Entry 3CPH (X-ray diffraction, 2.90 A resolution); this record covers chains G and A.

Chain G:
Name: Rab GDP-dissociation inhibitor
Source organism: Saccharomyces cerevisiae
UniProt: P39958 (GDI1_YEAST); residue numbers follow UniProt; this construct covers 1-451
Chain sequence (451 residues; each row starts with the number of its first residue):
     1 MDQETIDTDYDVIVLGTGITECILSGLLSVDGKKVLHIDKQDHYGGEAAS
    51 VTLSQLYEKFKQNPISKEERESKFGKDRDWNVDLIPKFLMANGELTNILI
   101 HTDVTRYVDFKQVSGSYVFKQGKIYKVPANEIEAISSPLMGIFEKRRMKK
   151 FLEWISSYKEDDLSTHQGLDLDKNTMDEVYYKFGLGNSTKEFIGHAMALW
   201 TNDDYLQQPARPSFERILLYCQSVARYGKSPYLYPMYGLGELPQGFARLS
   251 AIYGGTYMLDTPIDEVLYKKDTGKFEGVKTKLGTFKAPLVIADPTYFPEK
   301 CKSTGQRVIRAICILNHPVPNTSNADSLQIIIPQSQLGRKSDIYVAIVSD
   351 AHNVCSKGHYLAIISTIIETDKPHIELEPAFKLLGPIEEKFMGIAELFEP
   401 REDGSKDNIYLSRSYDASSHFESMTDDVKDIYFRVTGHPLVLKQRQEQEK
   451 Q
Disordered / not traced: 1-4, 446-451
Swiss-Prot annotation at these positions:
  - region (Interaction with YPT1): Arg106 to Gln112, Tyr234 to Leu259

Chain A:
Name: Ras-related protein SEC4
Source organism: Saccharomyces cerevisiae
UniProt: P07560 (SEC4_YEAST); numbering as in UniProt (aligned over 1-213)
Chain sequence (213 residues; row label = number of the first residue in the row):
     1 MSGLRTVSASSGNGKSYDSIMKILLIGDSGVGKSCLLVRFVEDKFNPSFI
    51 TTIGIDFKIKTVDINGKKVKLQLWDTAGQERFRTITTAYYRGAMGIILVY
   101 DVTDERTFTNIKQWFKTVNEHANDEAQLLLVGNKSDMETRVVTADQGEAL
   151 AKELGIPFIESSAKNDDNVNEIFFTLAKLIQEKIDSNKLVGVGNGKEGNI
   201 SINSGSGNSSKSN
Disordered / not traced: 1-19, 195-213
Ion coordination: Mg2+: Ser34 (together with GDP)
Residues lining bound ligands: GDP (guanosine-5'-diphosphate): Asp28, Ser29, Gly30, Val31, Gly32, Lys33, Ser34, Cys35, Phe45, Asn46, Pro47, Ser48, Phe49, Ile50, Thr51, Thr52, Glu80, Asn133, Lys134, Asp136, Met137, Ser162, Ala163, Lys164
Swiss-Prot annotation at these positions:
  - motif: Phe49 to Phe57 (Effector region)
  - binding site (GTP): Gly27 to Ser34, Asp75 to Gln79, Asn133 to Asp136
  - modified residue (Phosphoserine): Ser201, Ser204

Chain G / chain A interface:
Residue-residue contacts (31; chain G residue first):
  Thr5(G) with Arg81(A)
  Ile6(G) with Arg81(A)
  Tyr44(G) with Gln79(A); Thr84(A), hydrogen bond (side chain-backbone)
  Arg106(G) with Asp56(A), salt bridge; Phe57(A)
  Tyr107(G) with Asp56(A), hydrogen bond; Ala88(A)
  Tyr237(G) with Arg91(A)
  Glu241(G) with Arg91(A), salt bridge
  Gln244(G) with Thr86(A), hydrogen bond (backbone-side chain); Thr87(A), hydrogen bond (side chain-backbone)
  Ala247(G) with Gln79(A)
  Arg248(G) with Asp56(A), salt bridge; Trp74(A); Asp75(A), hydrogen bond (side chain-backbone); Tyr89(A)
  Ala251(G) with Ala77(A); Gln79(A)
  Ile252(G) with Ile53(A); Gly54(A), hydrogen bond (backbone-backbone); Asp56(A); Ala77(A)
  Tyr253(G) with Ile53(A)
  Thr256(G) with Phe82(A)
  Tyr257(G) with Phe82(A); Thr84(A)
  Met258(G) with Phe82(A), hydrophobic
  Leu259(G) with Thr84(A)
  Leu282(G) with Phe82(A), hydrophobic
  Arg445(G) with Asp56(A), salt bridge
Other interface residues (no listed pair), chain G (21 interface residues in all): Arg78, Gly254
Other interface residues (no listed pair), chain A (19 interface residues in all): Ile55, Thr76, Asn123

Overview:
21 residues of chain G and 19 residues of chain A are in contact; the contacts include 6 hydrogen bonds and 4
salt bridges. Polar pairs include Arg106(G)-Asp56(A), Glu241(G)-Arg91(A) and Arg248(G)-Asp56(A). Chain A binds
GDP. From UniProt: 17 GTP-binding residues on chain A.
Here chain G is Rab GDP-dissociation inhibitor and chain A is Ras-related protein SEC4, both from
Saccharomyces cerevisiae. Entry 3CPH (Crystal structure of Sec4 in complex with Rab-GDI) was determined by
X-ray diffraction (same publication as 3CPI and 3CPJ).
